2KWO - chains B and A; structure by solution NMR.

[Chain B]
Protein: Histone peptide
Amino-acid sequence (20 residues; numbered 1 to 20; the number before each row is that of its first residue):
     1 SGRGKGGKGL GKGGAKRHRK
Modified residues: Ser1 (n-acetyl-serine; SAC)

[Chain A]
Protein: Zinc finger protein DPF3
Organism: Homo sapiens
Notes: fragment: PHD-types 1 and 2 residues 261-372
UniProt: Q92784 (DPF3_HUMAN); residue numbers follow UniProt; this construct covers 261-372
Amino-acid sequence (114 residues; each row starts with the number of its first residue):
   259 GSYCDFCLGG SNMNKKSGRP EELVSCADCG RSGHPTCLQF TLNMTEAVKT YKWQCIECKS
   319 CILCGTSEND DQLLFCDDCD RGYHMYCLNP PVAEPPEGSW SCHLCWELLK EKAS
Differences from the reference sequence: expression tag (259-260)
Swiss-Prot annotation at these positions:
  - zinc finger: Cys316 to Leu366 (PHD-type 2)
  - mutagenesis: Trp358 (W358E: Abolishes binding to acetylated histones H3 and H4), Cys360 (C360R: Abolishes binding to acetylated histones H3 and H4; when associated with R-363), Cys363 (C363R: Abolishes binding to acetylated histones H3 and H4; when associated with R-360)
Ion coordination: Zn2+ site 1: Cys262, Cys265, His292, Cys295; Zn2+ site 2: Cys284, Cys287, Cys313, Cys316; Zn2+ site 3: Cys319, Cys322, His342, Cys345; Zn2+ site 4: Cys334, Cys337, Cys360, Cys363
What the authors report for this chain:
  - mutagenesis - D263A, F264A: unchanged binding to unmodified H3
  - mutagenesis - D263A, F264A: decreased localization
  - mutagenesis - D263A (2-3-fold), F264A (2-3-fold): decreased binding to H3K14ac
  - mutagenesis - F264A: abolished binding to acetylated-K14 of H3
  - mutagenesis - D263A, F264A: abolished binding to acetyl-lysine recognition
  - mutagenesis - D263A, F264A: unchanged stability
  - mutagenesis - D263A, F264A: decreased signaling in response to Pitx2

[Interface between chain B and chain A]
Residue-residue contacts (33):
  Ser1(B) - Asp263(A)
  Ser1(B) - Phe264(A)
  Ser1(B) - Arg289(A)
  Ser1(B) - Leu296(A)
  Ser1(B) - Trp311(A)
  Gly2(B) - Ile314(A)
  Arg3(B) - Ile314(A)
  Arg3(B) - Glu315(A)
  Gly4(B) - Arg289(A)
  Gly4(B) - Glu315(A)
  Lys5(B) - Glu315(A)
  Lys16(B) - Glu355(A)
  Arg17(B) - Gln297(A)
  Arg17(B) - Asp335(A)
  Arg17(B) - Gly356(A)
  Arg17(B) - Ser357(A)
  His18(B) - Met302(A)
  His18(B) - Ile314(A)
  His18(B) - Lys317(A)
  His18(B) - Phe333(A)
  His18(B) - Asp338(A)
  Arg19(B) - Ile314(A)
  Arg19(B) - Lys317(A)
  Arg19(B) - Asp328(A)
  Arg19(B) - Asp329(A)
  Arg19(B) - Phe333(A)
  Arg19(B) - Glu355(A)
  Lys20(B) - Ile314(A)
  Lys20(B) - Glu315(A)
  Lys20(B) - Ser318(A)
  Lys20(B) - Ser325(A)
  Lys20(B) - Asp328(A)
  Lys20(B) - Leu331(A)
Interface residues without a listed pair, chain A (22 interface residues in all): Phe298
The authors on this interface:
  - specific contacts: Asp263(A)-Ser1(B), Phe264(A)-Ser1(B), Arg289(A)-Ser1(B)
  - interface residues, chain A: Trp311(A), Ile314(A), Asp328(A), Asp329(A), Phe333(A), Asp335(A), Asp338(A), Glu355(A)

[Summary]
Chain B and chain A form an interface of 10 and 22 residues respectively. The paper describes contacts between
Asp263(A) and Ser1(B), Phe264(A) and Ser1(B) and Arg289(A) and Ser1(B). UniProt lists 3 mutagenesis sites on
chain A. From the paper: D263A and F264A of chain A reduce localization; interface residues Trp311(A),
Ile314(A) and Asp328(A) among others.
Here chain B is Histone peptide and chain A is Zinc finger protein DPF3 (Homo sapiens). Entry 2KWO (Solution
structure of the double PHD (plant homeodomain) fingers of human transcriptional protein DPF3b bound to ...)
was determined by solution NMR together with 2KWJ, 2KWK and 2KWN from the same study.
